Entry 8YEO (electron microscopy, 3.44 A resolution); this record covers chains C and G of the 12 polymer chains in the assembly.

== Chain C ==
Molecule: 60-nt crRNA
Organism: Selenomonas sp
Sequence (60 nucleotides; each row starts with the number of its first residue):
     1 UUUAGAAGGA GAAGUCAUUU AAUAAGGCCA CUGUUAAAAA GUGUACCGCC GGAUAGGCGG

== Chain G ==
Molecule: Cas7f
Organism: Selenomonas sp
Chain sequence (335 residues; each row starts with the number of its first residue):
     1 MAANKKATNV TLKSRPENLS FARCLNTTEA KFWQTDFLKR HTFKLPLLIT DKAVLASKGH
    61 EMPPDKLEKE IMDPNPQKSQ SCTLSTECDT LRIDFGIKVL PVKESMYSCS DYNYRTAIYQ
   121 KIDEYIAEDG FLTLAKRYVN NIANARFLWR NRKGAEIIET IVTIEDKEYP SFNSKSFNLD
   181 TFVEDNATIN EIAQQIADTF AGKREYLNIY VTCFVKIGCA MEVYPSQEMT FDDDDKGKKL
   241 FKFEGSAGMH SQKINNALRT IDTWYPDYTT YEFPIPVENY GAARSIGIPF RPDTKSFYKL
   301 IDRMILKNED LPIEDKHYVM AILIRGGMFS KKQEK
Disordered / not traced: 1-11, 335

== How chain C and chain G interact ==
Residue-residue contacts (40; chain C residue first):
  G14(C) with Tyr107(G), hydrogen bond to the base
  C16(C) with Tyr107(G), phosphate contact
  A17(C) with Ser20(G), sugar contact; Phe21(G), hydrogen bond to the sugar; Ala22(G), phosphate contact; Tyr107(G), phosphate contact; Gly327(G), hydrogen bond to the sugar; Met328(G), base contact
  U18(C) with Ala22(G), phosphate contact; Arg23(G), phosphate contact; Arg325(G), sugar contact; Gly327(G), sugar contact
  U19(C) with Arg23(G), salt bridge to the phosphate; Arg259(G), sugar contact
  U20(C) with Trp149(G), base contact; Gln252(G), sugar contact; Lys253(G), hydrogen bond to the base; Asn256(G), hydrogen bond to the phosphate; Arg259(G), salt bridge to the phosphate; Arg284(G), base contact; Ser285(G), base contact
  A21(C) with Ser226(G), phosphate contact; Gln227(G), hydrogen bond to the sugar; Glu228(G), base contact; Met229(G), base contact; Thr230(G), hydrogen bond to the base; His250(G), salt bridge to the phosphate; Gln252(G), hydrogen bond to the phosphate
  A22(C) with Gln227(G), hydrogen bond to the phosphate; Lys253(G), salt bridge to the phosphate
  U23(C) with Arg150(G), salt bridge to the phosphate; Gln227(G), phosphate contact
  A24(C) with Arg150(G), salt bridge to the phosphate
  A25(C) with Val54(G), base contact; Leu55(G), hydrogen bond to the sugar; Ala56(G), base contact
  G26(C) with Leu55(G), phosphate contact
  G27(C) with Val54(G), phosphate contact; Leu55(G), hydrogen bond to the phosphate; Pro74(G), base contact
Interface residues without a listed pair, chain G (32 interface residues in all): Ala53, Pro76, Ser79, Tyr224, Lys238, Gly326

== Summary ==
13 residues of chain C and 32 residues of chain G are in contact, with 11 hydrogen bonds and 6 salt bridges.
Among the polar pairs are G14(C)-Tyr107(G), U20(C)-Lys253(G) and A21(C)-Thr230(G).
Here chain C is a 60-nt crRNA and chain G is Cas7f, both from Selenomonas sp. Entry 8YEO (Type I-FHNH
Cascade-dsDNA R-loop complex) was determined by electron microscopy (same publication as 8YDB, 8YH9 and 8YHA).
